Entry 8Q15 (electron microscopy, 3.60 A resolution); this record covers chains F and I of the 10 polymer chains in the assembly.

[Chain F]
Molecule: Histone H3.2
UniProt: A2Y533 (H32_ORYSI); residue numbers follow UniProt; this construct covers 1-136
Amino-acid sequence (136 residues; each row starts with the number of its first residue):
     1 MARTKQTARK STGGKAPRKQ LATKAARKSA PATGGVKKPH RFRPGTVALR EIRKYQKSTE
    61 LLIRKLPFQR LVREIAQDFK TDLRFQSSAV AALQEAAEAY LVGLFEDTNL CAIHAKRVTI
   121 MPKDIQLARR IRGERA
Unresolved in the structure: 1-37, 135-136
Swiss-Prot annotation at these positions:
  - modified residue: Lys5 (N6-methylated lysine), Lys10 (N6-acetyllysine), Ser11 (Phosphoserine), Thr12 (Phosphothreonine), Lys15 (N6-acetyllysine), Lys19 (N6-acetyllysine), Lys24 (N6-acetyllysine), Lys28 (N6-methylated lysine), Ser29 (Phosphoserine), Lys37 (N6-methylated lysine)

[Chain I]
Molecule: Widom 601
Sequence (146 nucleotides; numbered -72 to 73; the number before each row is that of its first residue; numbers below 1 keep their minus sign (DC-72 is residue -72)):
   -72 CAGGATGTAT ATATGTGACA CGTGCCTGGA GACTAGGGAG TAATCCCCTT GGCGGTTAAA
   -12 ACGCGGGGGA CAGCGCGTAC GTGCGTTTAA GCGGTGCTAG AGCTGTCTAC GACCAATTGA
    48 GCGGCCTCGG CACCGGGATT CTCCAG
Unresolved in the structure: -72 to -47, 73

[Chain F / chain I interface]
Residue-residue contacts - 21 pairs, chain F then chain I:
  His40(F) - DT69(I)  base contact
  His40(F) - DC70(I)  hydrogen bond to the sugar
  Arg41(F) - DG-8(I)  base contact
  Arg43(F) - DC70(I)  hydrogen bond to the phosphate
  Arg43(F) - DC71(I)  salt bridge to the phosphate
  Pro44(F) - DG-5(I)  phosphate contact
  Thr46(F) - DC70(I)  hydrogen bond to the phosphate
  Arg64(F) - DA-14(I)  hydrogen bond to the phosphate
  Arg64(F) - DA-13(I)  salt bridge to the phosphate
  Arg73(F) - DT-23(I)  salt bridge to the phosphate
  Arg84(F) - DT-24(I)  hydrogen bond to the sugar
  Arg84(F) - DT-23(I)  phosphate contact
  Phe85(F) - DT-24(I)  sugar contact
  Phe85(F) - DT-23(I)  hydrogen bond to the phosphate
  Gln86(F) - DT-24(I)  phosphate contact
  Ser87(F) - DT-24(I)  hydrogen bond to the phosphate
  Arg117(F) - DA-3(I)  phosphate contact
  Arg117(F) - DC-2(I)  phosphate contact
  Val118(F) - DA-3(I)  hydrogen bond to the phosphate
  Thr119(F) - DA-3(I)  hydrogen bond to the phosphate
  Met121(F) - DA-3(I)  phosphate contact
Other interface residues (no listed pair), chain F (17 interface residues in all): Phe42, Lys116
Other interface residues (no listed pair), chain I (14 interface residues in all): DA-15, DG-6, DG-4

[Summary]
17 residues of chain F and 14 residues of chain I are in contact; the contacts include 9 hydrogen bonds and 3
salt bridges. Among the polar pairs are His40(F)-DC70(I), Arg84(F)-DT-24(I) and Arg43(F)-DC70(I).
Chain F is Histone H3.2 and chain I is Widom 601; the structure, CryoEM structure of canonical rice nucleosome
core particle, was determined by electron microscopy together with 8Q16 from the same study.
